PDB entry 5TLY | X-ray diffraction, 2.14 A resolution | chains B and D of the 4 polymer chains in the assembly

# Chain B
Molecule: Estrogen receptor
Source organism: Homo sapiens
Notes: fragment: ligand-binding domain
UniProt: P03372 (ESR1_HUMAN), isoform P03372-3; residues 298-554 here correspond to UniProt positions 125-381 (UniProt number = residue number - 173)
Chain sequence (257 residues; each row starts with the number of its first residue):
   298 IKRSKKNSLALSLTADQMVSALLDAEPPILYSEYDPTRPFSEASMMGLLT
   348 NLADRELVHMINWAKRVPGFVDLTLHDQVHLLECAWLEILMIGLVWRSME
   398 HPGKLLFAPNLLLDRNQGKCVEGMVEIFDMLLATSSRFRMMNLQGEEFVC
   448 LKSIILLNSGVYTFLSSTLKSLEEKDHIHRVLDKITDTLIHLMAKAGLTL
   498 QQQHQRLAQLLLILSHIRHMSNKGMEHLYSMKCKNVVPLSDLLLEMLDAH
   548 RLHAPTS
Not modelled in the structure: 298-304, 462-466, 533-535, 549-554
Differences from the reference sequence: engineered mutation Ser-537 (Tyr364 in P03372)
Small-molecule neighbours: 7ER (3,4-bis(2-fluoro-4-hydroxyphenyl)-1H-1lambda~6~-thiophene-1,1-dione): Met-343, Leu-346, Thr-347, Ala-350, Glu-353, Trp-383, Leu-384, Leu-387, Met-388, Leu-391, Arg-394, Phe-404, Met-421, Ile-424, Phe-425, Leu-428, Leu-525, Leu-540

# Chain D
Molecule: Nuclear receptor coactivator 2
Notes: fragment: Nuclear receptor-interacting peptide
UniProt: Q15596 (NCOA2_HUMAN); residues 686-698 here = UniProt positions 686-698
Chain sequence (13 residues; row label = number of the first residue in the row):
   686 KHKILHRLLQDSS
Not modelled in the structure: 686, 697-698

# Chain B / chain D interface
Pairs across the interface (21):
  Ile-358(B) with Leu-690(D), hydrophobic; Leu-693(D), hydrophobic; Leu-694(D), hydrophobic
  Lys-362(B) with Leu-693(D); Leu-694(D), hydrogen bond (side chain-backbone); Asp-696(D), hydrogen bond (side chain-backbone)
  Leu-372(B) with His-691(D); Leu-694(D), hydrophobic; Gln-695(D)
  Gln-375(B) with Leu-694(D)
  Val-376(B) with Leu-690(D); Leu-694(D), hydrophobic
  Leu-379(B) with Leu-690(D), hydrophobic; Leu-694(D), hydrophobic
  Glu-380(B) with Leu-690(D)
  Asp-538(B) with Ile-689(D)
  Leu-539(B) with Ile-689(D), hydrophobic
  Glu-542(B) with Lys-688(D); Ile-689(D), hydrogen bond (side chain-backbone); Leu-690(D), hydrogen bond (side chain-backbone)
  Met-543(B) with Leu-690(D), hydrophobic
Other interface residues (no listed pair), chain B (12 interface residues in all): Phe-367

# Summary
12 residues of chain B face 8 of chain D across their interface; the contacts include 4 hydrogen bonds. Among
the polar pairs are Lys-362(B)/Leu-694(D), Lys-362(B)/Asp-696(D) and Glu-542(B)/Ile-689(D). Chain B binds
compound 7ER.
Chain B is Estrogen receptor (Homo sapiens) and chain D is Nuclear receptor coactivator 2; the structure,
Crystal Structure of the ER-alpha Ligand-binding Domain (Y537S) in Complex with
3,4-bis(2-fluoro-4-hydroxyphenyl)thiophene 1,1-dioxide, was determined by X-ray diffraction, deposited
together with 5KR9, 5KRA, 5KRC, 5KRF, 5KRH, 5KRI and 43 further entries.
